Entry 3S3O (X-ray diffraction, 2.55 A resolution); this record covers chains A and C of the 4 polymer chains in the assembly.

Chain A:
Name: PFV integrase
Source organism: Human spumaretrovirus
Notes: EC 2.7.7.-
Reference sequence: P14350 (POL_FOAMV); residues 1-392 here correspond to UniProt positions 752-1143 (UniProt number = residue number + 751)
Chain sequence (395 residues; numbered -2 to 392; the number before each row is that of its first residue; numbers below 1 keep their minus sign (Gly-2 is residue -2)):
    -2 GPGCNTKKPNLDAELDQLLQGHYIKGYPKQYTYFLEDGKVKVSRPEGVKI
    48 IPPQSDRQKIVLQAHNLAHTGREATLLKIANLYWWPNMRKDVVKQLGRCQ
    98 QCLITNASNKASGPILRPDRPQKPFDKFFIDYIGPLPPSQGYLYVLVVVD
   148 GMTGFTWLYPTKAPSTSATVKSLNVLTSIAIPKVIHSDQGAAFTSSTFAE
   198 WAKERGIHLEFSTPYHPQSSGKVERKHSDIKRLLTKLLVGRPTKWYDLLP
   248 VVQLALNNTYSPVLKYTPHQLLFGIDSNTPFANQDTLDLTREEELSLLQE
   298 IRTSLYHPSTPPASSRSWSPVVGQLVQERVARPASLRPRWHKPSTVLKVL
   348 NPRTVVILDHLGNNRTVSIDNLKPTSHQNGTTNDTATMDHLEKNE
Not modelled in the structure: -2 to 7, 376-392
Differences from the reference sequence: expression tag (-2 to 0); engineered mutation Ser217 (Gly968 in P14350), His224 (Asn975 in P14350); variant Gly218 (Ser969 in P14350)
Metal / ion sites: Zn2+: His62, His66, Cys96, Cys99; Mg2+ site 1: Asp128, Asp185 (together with Dolutegravir); Mg2+ site 2: Asp128, Glu221 (together with Dolutegravir)
Residues lining bound ligands:
  - Dolutegravir (DLU; (4R,12aS)-N-(2,4-difluorobenzyl)-7-hydroxy-4-methyl-6,8-dioxo-3,4,6,8,12,12a-hexahydro-2H-pyrido[1',2':4,5]pyrazino[2,1-b][1,3]oxazine-9-carboxamide): Asp128, Tyr129, Asp185, Gln186, Gly187, Tyr212, Pro214, Gln215, Glu221, Arg329
  - hexane-1,6-diol (HEZ): Val172, Ser175, Ile176
What the authors report for this chain:
  - mutagenesis - S217H (2-fold): decreased binding to Dolutegravir

Chain C:
Molecule: 19-nt DNA strand
Sequence (19 nucleotides; row label = number of the first residue in the row):
     1 ATTGTCATGGAATTTCGCA

Chain A / chain C interface:
Contacting residue pairs (44):
  Ile112(A) - DG4(C)  phosphate contact
  Ile112(A) - DT5(C)  base contact
  Leu113(A) - DT3(C)  base contact
  Leu113(A) - DG4(C)  hydrogen bond to the phosphate
  Arg114(A) - DG4(C)  sugar contact
  Arg114(A) - DT5(C)  salt bridge to the phosphate
  Pro115(A) - DT3(C)  base contact
  Pro115(A) - DG4(C)  phosphate contact
  Pro115(A) - DT5(C)  phosphate contact
  Lys124(A) - DT3(C)  base contact
  His183(A) - DT3(C)  salt bridge to the phosphate
  Glu207(A) - DT2(C)  phosphate contact
  Glu207(A) - DT3(C)  base contact
  Phe208(A) - DT2(C)  sugar contact
  Ser209(A) - DT3(C)  phosphate contact
  Thr210(A) - DT2(C)  phosphate contact
  Thr210(A) - DT3(C)  hydrogen bond to the phosphate
  His213(A) - DG4(C)  salt bridge to the phosphate
  Gln215(A) - DG4(C)  sugar contact
  Ser216(A) - DT3(C)  hydrogen bond to the phosphate
  Gly218(A) - DG4(C)  hydrogen bond to the base
  Gly218(A) - DT5(C)  sugar contact
  Lys219(A) - DT5(C)  sugar contact
  Lys219(A) - DC6(C)  salt bridge to the phosphate
  Glu221(A) - DG4(C)  base contact
  Arg222(A) - DG4(C)  base contact
  Arg222(A) - DT5(C)  base contact
  Arg222(A) - DC6(C)  hydrogen bond to the base
  Arg222(A) - DA7(C)  hydrogen bond to the sugar
  Asp226(A) - DA7(C)  sugar contact
  Arg229(A) - DA7(C)  hydrogen bond to the phosphate
  Arg229(A) - DT8(C)  salt bridge to the phosphate
  Ser258(A) - DA7(C)  hydrogen bond to the phosphate
  Pro259(A) - DA7(C)  phosphate contact
  Pro259(A) - DT8(C)  base contact
  Lys345(A) - DA1(C)  base contact
  Leu347(A) - DA1(C)  base contact
  Leu347(A) - DT2(C)  sugar contact
  Asn348(A) - DT2(C)  hydrogen bond to the base
  Asn348(A) - DT3(C)  hydrogen bond to the sugar
  Arg350(A) - DG4(C)  salt bridge to the phosphate
  Thr351(A) - DT3(C)  sugar contact
  Val353(A) - DA1(C)  base contact
  Thr363(A) - DA1(C)  base contact
Interface residues without a listed pair, chain A (31 interface residues in all): Arg117, His205, Lys233

Overview:
31 residues of chain A face 8 of chain C across their interface; the contacts include 10 hydrogen bonds and 6
salt bridges. Polar contacts include Gly218(A)-DG4(C), Arg222(A)-DC6(C) and Asn348(A)-DT2(C). Chain A binds
Dolutegravir and hexane-1,6-diol. From the paper: S217H of chain A reduces binding to Dolutegravir.
Chain A is PFV integrase (Human spumaretrovirus) and chain C is a 19-nt DNA strand; the structure, Crystal
structure of the Prototype Foamy Virus (PFV) N224H mutant intasome in complex with magnesium and ..., was
determined by X-ray diffraction (same publication as 3S3M and 3S3N).
